Entry 8T58 (X-ray diffraction, 2.23 A resolution); this record covers chains B and C of the 3 polymer chains in the assembly.

# Chain B
Molecule: Fab light chain
Source organism: Homo sapiens
Notes: antibody fragment or engineered binder
Chain sequence (215 residues; each row starts with the number of its first residue; note: 18 numbers in that range are skipped by the numbering (no residue carries them; nothing is unmodelled there); numbering starts at 0):
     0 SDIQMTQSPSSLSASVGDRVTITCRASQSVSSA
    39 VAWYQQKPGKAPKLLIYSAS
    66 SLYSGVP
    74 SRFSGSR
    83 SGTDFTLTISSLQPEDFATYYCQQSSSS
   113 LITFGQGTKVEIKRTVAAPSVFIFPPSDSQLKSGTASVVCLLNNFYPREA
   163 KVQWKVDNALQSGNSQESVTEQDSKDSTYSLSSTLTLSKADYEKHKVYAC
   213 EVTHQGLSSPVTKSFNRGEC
Disordered / not traced: 0-3, 27-28, 232
Disulfides: Cys23-Cys104, Cys152-Cys212

# Chain C
Molecule: Fab heavy chain
Source organism: Homo sapiens
Notes: antibody fragment or engineered binder
Chain sequence (238 residues; row label = number of the first residue in the row; note: 10 numbers in that range are skipped by the numbering (no residue carries them; nothing is unmodelled there); numbers below 1 keep their minus sign (Glu-2 is residue -2)):
    -2 EISEVQLVESGG
    11 GLVQPGGSLRLSCAASGFNFSYYSIH
    41 WVRQAPGKGLEWVAYISSSSSYTS
    67 YADSVK
    74 GRFTISADTSKNTAYLQMNSLRAEDTAVYYCARGYQYWQYHASWYWNGGL
   125 DYWGQGTLVTVFNQI
   141 KGPSVFPLAPSSKSTSGGTAALGCLVKDYFPEPVTVSWNSGALTSGVHTF
   191 PAVLQSSGLYSLSSVVTVPSSSLGTQTYICNVNHKPSNTKVDKKVEPKSC
   241 DKTHT
Disordered / not traced: -2 to 0, 154-157, 241-245
Disulfides: Cys23-Cys104, Cys164-Cys220

# How chain B and chain C interact
Residue-residue contacts (95):
  Thr5(B) - Lys48(C)
  Thr5(B) - Glu51(C)
  Gln6(B) - Lys48(C)
  Gln6(B) - Gly49(C)  hydrogen bond (backbone-backbone)
  Ser7(B) - Gly47(C)
  Ser7(B) - Lys48(C)  hydrogen bond
  Pro8(B) - Gly47(C)
  Ser31(B) - Ser116(C)
  Ala32(B) - Ser116(C)  hydrogen bond (backbone-backbone)
  Ala32(B) - Trp117(C)
  Ala32(B) - Tyr118(C)
  Ala32(B) - Trp119(C)
  Ala32(B) - Asn120(C)  hydrogen bond (backbone-side chain)
  Val39(B) - Asn120(C)
  Ala40(B) - Asn120(C)
  Tyr42(B) - Gly122(C)
  Tyr42(B) - Leu123(C)  hydrogen bond (side chain-backbone)
  Tyr42(B) - Trp127(C)  hydrophobic
  Gln44(B) - Gln44(C)  hydrogen bond
  Gln44(B) - Tyr103(C)  hydrogen bond
  Lys48(B) - Tyr103(C)
  Lys48(B) - Gln129(C)
  Ala49(B) - Tyr103(C)  hydrophobic
  Ala49(B) - Gly128(C)
  Ala49(B) - Gln129(C)  hydrogen bond (backbone-side chain)
  Pro50(B) - Trp127(C)  hydrophobic
  Leu52(B) - Gly121(C)
  Leu52(B) - Leu123(C)
  Leu52(B) - Asp125(C)
  Tyr55(B) - Trp119(C)  hydrophobic
  Tyr55(B) - Asn120(C)
  Tyr55(B) - Gly121(C)
  Ser56(B) - Tyr118(C)
  Ser56(B) - Trp119(C)
  Ser56(B) - Asn120(C)  hydrogen bond (backbone-backbone)
  Tyr68(B) - Asp125(C)
  Arg80(B) - Trp117(C)  hydrogen bond (side chain-backbone)
  Tyr103(B) - Gln44(C)  hydrogen bond
  Tyr103(B) - Lys48(C)
  Tyr103(B) - Gly49(C)
  Tyr103(B) - Leu50(C)
  Gln105(B) - Asn120(C)  hydrogen bond (backbone-side chain)
  Gln105(B) - Gly122(C)
  Ser107(B) - Trp111(C)
  Ser107(B) - Ala115(C)
  Ser109(B) - Trp111(C)
  Ser109(B) - Gln112(C)  hydrogen bond (backbone-side chain)
  Ser110(B) - Trp52(C)
  Ser110(B) - Ser64(C)  hydrogen bond (backbone-side chain)
  Ser110(B) - Trp111(C)
  Ser110(B) - Gln112(C)
  Leu113(B) - Trp52(C)  hydrophobic
  Leu113(B) - Ser64(C)
  Leu113(B) - Tyr67(C)
  Ile114(B) - His36(C)
  Ile114(B) - Trp52(C)
  Ile114(B) - Trp111(C)  hydrophobic
  Phe116(B) - Val42(C)  hydrophobic
  Phe116(B) - Leu50(C)
  Phe116(B) - Trp52(C)  hydrophobic
  Phe116(B) - Trp127(C)  hydrophobic
  Phe134(B) - Lys153(C)
  Phe134(B) - Ala161(C)  hydrophobic
  Phe136(B) - Leu148(C)
  Phe136(B) - Ala149(C)
  Phe136(B) - Ala161(C)
  Pro138(B) - Lys238(C)  hydrogen bond (backbone-side chain)
  Ser139(B) - Phe146(C)
  Ser139(B) - Pro147(C)
  Ser141(B) - Phe146(C)
  Gln142(B) - Phe146(C)
  Gln142(B) - Lys167(C)
  Ser149(B) - Leu165(C)
  Ser149(B) - Lys167(C)
  Val151(B) - Leu148(C)  hydrophobic
  Leu153(B) - Phe190(C)  hydrophobic
  Leu153(B) - Val205(C)  hydrophobic
  Asn155(B) - His188(C)
  Asn155(B) - Thr207(C)
  Asn156(B) - His188(C)  hydrogen bond
  Gln178(B) - Val193(C)
  Gln178(B) - Leu194(C)  hydrogen bond (side chain-backbone)
  Gln178(B) - Gln195(C)
  Glu179(B) - Val193(C)
  Ser180(B) - Phe190(C)
  Ser180(B) - Pro191(C)  hydrogen bond (side chain-backbone)
  Ser180(B) - Val193(C)
  Val181(B) - Pro191(C)
  Thr182(B) - Phe190(C)
  Asp185(B) - His188(C)
  Ser192(B) - His188(C)  hydrogen bond
  Ser192(B) - Phe190(C)
  Leu193(B) - Phe190(C)
  Ser194(B) - Phe190(C)
  Glu231(B) - Cys240(C)  hydrogen bond (backbone-side chain)
Interface residues without a listed pair, chain B (52 interface residues in all): Gln106, Pro137, Asp140, Ser145, Thr147
Interface residues without a listed pair, chain C (54 interface residues in all): Tyr55, Asp69, Lys72, Tyr126, Thr159, Ala160, Leu162, Thr189, Ser203

# Overview
52 residues of chain B face 54 of chain C across their interface, with 20 hydrogen bonds. Polar contacts
include Ser7(B)-Lys48(C), Ala32(B)-Asn120(C) and Tyr42(B)-Leu123(C).
Here chain B is Fab light chain and chain C is Fab heavy chain, both from Homo sapiens. Entry 8T58 (Structure
of VHH-Fab complex with engineered FNQIKG elbow region) was determined by X-ray diffraction (same publication
as 8T6I, 8T7F, 8T7G, 8T7I, 8T8I, 8T9Y and 3 further entries).
